Entry 8BAX (X-ray diffraction, 1.38 A resolution); this record covers chain A.

[Chain A]
Molecule: Siderophore ABC transporter substrate-binding protein
From: Geobacillus stearothermophilus
UniProtKB: A0A857MR34 (A0A857MR34_GEOSE); residues 1-300 here correspond to UniProt positions 20-319 (UniProt number = residue number + 19)
Chain sequence (300 residues; each row starts with the number of its first residue):
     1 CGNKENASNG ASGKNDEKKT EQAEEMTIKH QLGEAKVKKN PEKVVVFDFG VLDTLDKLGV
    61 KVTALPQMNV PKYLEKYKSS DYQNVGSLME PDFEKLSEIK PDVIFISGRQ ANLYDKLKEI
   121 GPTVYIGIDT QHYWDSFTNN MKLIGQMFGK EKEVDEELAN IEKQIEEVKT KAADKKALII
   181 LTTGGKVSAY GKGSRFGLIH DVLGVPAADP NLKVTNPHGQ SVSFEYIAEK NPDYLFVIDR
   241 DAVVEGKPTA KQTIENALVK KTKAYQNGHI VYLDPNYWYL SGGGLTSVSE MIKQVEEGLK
Not modelled in the structure: 1-19
Bound ions: Fe ion: H218, Y279 (together with Azotochelin)
Small-molecule neighbours: Azotochelin (95B): L88, M89, G108, R109, R195, P217, H218, R240, V244, Y279
Reported in the primary citation:
  - Fe ion coordination: H218, Y279

[Overview]
Chain A binds Azotochelin. H218 and Y279 coordinate a Fe ion ion. From the paper: Fe ion coordination by H218
and Y279.
Chain A is Siderophore ABC transporter substrate-binding protein (Geobacillus stearothermophilus); the
structure, X-ray structure of the CeuE Homologue from Geobacillus stearothermophilus - azotochelin complex,
was determined by X-ray diffraction (same publication as 8B7X, 8BAW, 8BF6, 8BJ9 and 8BNW).
